4NHM - chain A; structure by X-ray diffraction, 1.90 A resolution.

== Chain A ==
Molecule: PKHD-type hydroxylase TPA1
Source organism: Saccharomyces cerevisiae
Notes: EC 1.14.11.-
UniProtKB: P40032 (TPA1_YEAST); residue numbers follow UniProt; this construct covers 21-644
Amino-acid sequence (647 residues; each row starts with the number of its first residue; numbers below 1 keep their minus sign (Met-2 is residue -2)):
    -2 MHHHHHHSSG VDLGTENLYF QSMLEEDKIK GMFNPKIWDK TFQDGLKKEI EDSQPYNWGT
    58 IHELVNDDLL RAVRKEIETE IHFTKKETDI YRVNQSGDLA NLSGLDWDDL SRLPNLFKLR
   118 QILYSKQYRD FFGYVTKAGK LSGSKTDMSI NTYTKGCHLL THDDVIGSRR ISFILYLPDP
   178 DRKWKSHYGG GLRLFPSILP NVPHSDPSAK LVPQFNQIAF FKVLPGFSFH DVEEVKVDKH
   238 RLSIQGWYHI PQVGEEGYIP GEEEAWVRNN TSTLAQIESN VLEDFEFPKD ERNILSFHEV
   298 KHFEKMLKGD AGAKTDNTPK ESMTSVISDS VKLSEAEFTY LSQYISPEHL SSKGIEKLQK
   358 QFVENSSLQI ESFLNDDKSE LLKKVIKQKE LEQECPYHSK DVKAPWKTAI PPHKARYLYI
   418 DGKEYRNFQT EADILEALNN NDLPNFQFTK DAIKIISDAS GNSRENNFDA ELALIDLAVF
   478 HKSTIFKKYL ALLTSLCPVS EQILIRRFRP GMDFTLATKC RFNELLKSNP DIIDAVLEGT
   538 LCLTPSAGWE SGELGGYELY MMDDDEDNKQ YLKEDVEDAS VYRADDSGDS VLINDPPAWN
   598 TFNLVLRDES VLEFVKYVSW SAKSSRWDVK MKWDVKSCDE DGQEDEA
Disordered / not traced: -2 to 22, 260-278, 306-327, 561-586, 636-644
Construct notes: expression tag (-2 to 20)
UniProt features mapped onto this chain:
  - binding site (Fe cation): His159, Asp161, His227
  - binding site (2-oxoglutarate): Tyr173, Arg238
  - modified residue: Ser607 (Phosphoserine)
  - mutagenesis: His159 to Asp161 (Loss of function), His159 (H159A: Loss of function)
Metal / ion sites: Mn2+: His159, Asp161, His227 (together with UN9)
Residues lining bound ligands: UN9 (N-[(1-chloro-4-hydroxyisoquinolin-3-yl)carbonyl]glycine): Gln92, Ser146, Asn148, Tyr150, Leu156, His159, Asp161, Arg166, Ile171, Tyr173, Leu189, His227, Val229, Arg238, Ser240, Gln242, Trp244
From the paper describing this entry:
  - binding site for UN9: Tyr150, Tyr173, Arg238

== In short ==
Chain A binds compound UN9. His159, Asp161 and His227 form the Mn2+ site. UniProt lists 3 Fe cation-binding
residues, residues binding 2-oxoglutarate Tyr173 and Arg238 and 3 mutagenesis sites. The paper reports a
binding site for UN9 at Tyr150, Tyr173 and Arg238.
Chain A is PKHD-type hydroxylase TPA1 (Saccharomyces cerevisiae); the structure, Crystal structure of Tpa1p
from Saccharomyces cerevisiae, termination and polyadenylation protein 1, in complex with
N-[(1-chloro-4-hydroxyisoquinolin-3-yl)carbonyl]glycine ..., was determined by X-ray diffraction, deposited
together with 4NHK, 4NHL, 4NHX and 4NHY.
